PDB entry 9BHL | electron microscopy, 2.80 A resolution | chains B and N of the 4 polymer chains in the assembly

Chain B:
Molecule: Guanine nucleotide-binding protein G(I)/G(S)/G(T) subunit beta-1
Organism: Homo sapiens
UniProtKB: P62873 (GBB1_HUMAN); residue numbers follow UniProt; this construct covers 2-340
Sequence (370 residues; row label = number of the first residue in the row; numbers below 1 keep their minus sign (Met-29 is residue -29)):
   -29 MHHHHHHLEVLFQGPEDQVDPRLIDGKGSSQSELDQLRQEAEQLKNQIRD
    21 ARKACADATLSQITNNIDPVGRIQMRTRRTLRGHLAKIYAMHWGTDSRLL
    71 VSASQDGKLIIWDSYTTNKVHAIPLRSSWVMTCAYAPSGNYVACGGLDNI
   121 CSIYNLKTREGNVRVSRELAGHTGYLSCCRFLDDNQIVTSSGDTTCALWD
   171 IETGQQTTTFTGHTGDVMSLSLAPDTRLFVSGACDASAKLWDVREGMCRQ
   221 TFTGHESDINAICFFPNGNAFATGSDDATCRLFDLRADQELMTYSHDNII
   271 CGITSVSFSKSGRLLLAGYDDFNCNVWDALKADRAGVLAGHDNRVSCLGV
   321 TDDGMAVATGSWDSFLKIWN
Unresolved in the structure: -29 to 40
Construct notes: initiating methionine (-29); expression tag (-28 to 1)

Chain N:
Molecule: Nanobody 35
Organism: Lama glama
Notes: antibody fragment or engineered binder
Sequence (142 residues; each row starts with the number of its first residue):
     1 QVQLQESGGGLVQPGGSLRLSCAASGFTFSNYKMNWVRQAPGKGLEWVSD
    51 ISQSGASISYTGSVKGRFTISRDNAKNTLYLQMNSLKPEDTAVYYCARCP
   101 APFTRDCFDVTSTTYAYRGQGTQVTVSSGSEDQVDPRLIDGK
Unresolved in the structure: 129-142
Disulfides: Cys22-Cys96, Cys99-Cys107

Interface between chain B and chain N:
Residue-residue contacts (11):
  Thr184(B) with Thr114(N)
  Cys204(B) with Tyr117(N), hydrogen bond (backbone-side chain)
  His225(B) with Val2(N)
  Glu226(B) with Val2(N); Phe27(N); Thr28(N), hydrogen bond (side chain-backbone); Arg98(N), hydrogen bond (backbone-side chain); Tyr117(N)
  Ser227(B) with Pro100(N), hydrogen bond (side chain-backbone)
  Asp228(B) with Tyr117(N), hydrogen bond
  Ile270(B) with Phe103(N), hydrophobic
Also at the interface, not in a pair above, chain B (9 interface residues in all): Asp205, Asp247
Also at the interface, not in a pair above, chain N (12 interface residues in all): Gly26, Tyr32, Ala101, Ala116

Overview:
The interface between chain B and chain N involves 9 residues on one side and 12 on the other; the contacts
include 5 hydrogen bonds. Among the polar pairs are Cys204(B)-Tyr117(N), Glu226(B)-Thr28(N) and
Glu226(B)-Arg98(N).
Chain B is Guanine nucleotide-binding protein G(I)/G(S)/G(T) subunit beta-1 (Homo sapiens) and chain N is
Nanobody 35 (Lama glama); the structure, Human proton sensing receptor GPR65 in complex with miniGs, was
determined by electron microscopy (same publication as 9BHM, 9BI6 and 9BIP).
